PDB entry 4O4H | X-ray diffraction, 2.10 A resolution | chains A and E of the 6 polymer chains in the assembly

[Chain A]
Molecule: Tubulin alpha-1B chain
From: Bos taurus
UniProtKB: P81947 (TBA1B_BOVIN); residues 1-451 here = UniProt positions 1-451
Amino-acid sequence (451 residues; numbered 1 to 451; the number before each row is that of its first residue):
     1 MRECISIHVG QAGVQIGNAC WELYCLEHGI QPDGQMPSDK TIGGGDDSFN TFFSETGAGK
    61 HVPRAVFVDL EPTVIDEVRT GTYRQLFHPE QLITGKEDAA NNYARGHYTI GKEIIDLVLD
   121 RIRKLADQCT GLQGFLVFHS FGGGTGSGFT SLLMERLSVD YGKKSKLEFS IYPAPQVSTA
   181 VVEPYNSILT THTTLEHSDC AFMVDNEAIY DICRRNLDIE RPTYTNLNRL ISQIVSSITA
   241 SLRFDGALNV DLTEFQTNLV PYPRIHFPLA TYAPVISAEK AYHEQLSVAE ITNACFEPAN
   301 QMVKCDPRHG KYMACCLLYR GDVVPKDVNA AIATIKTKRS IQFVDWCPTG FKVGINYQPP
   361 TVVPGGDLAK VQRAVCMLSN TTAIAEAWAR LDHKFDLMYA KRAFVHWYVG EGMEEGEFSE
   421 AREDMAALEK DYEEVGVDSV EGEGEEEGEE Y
Not modelled in the structure: 440-451
Ion coordination: Ca2+: D39, T41, G44, E55
Small-molecule neighbours: GTP (guanosine-5'-triphosphate): G10, Q11, A12, Q15, I16, D69, D98, A99, A100, N101, S140, G142, G143, G144, T145, G146, I171, P173, V177, S178, T179, E183, N206, I209, Y224, L227, N228, I231

[Chain E]
Molecule: Stathmin-4
From: Rattus norvegicus
UniProtKB: P63043 (STMN4_RAT); residues 5-145 here correspond to UniProt positions 49-189 (UniProt number = residue number + 44)
Amino-acid sequence (143 residues; each row starts with the number of its first residue):
     3 MADMEVIELN KCTSGQSFEV ILKPPSFDGV PEFNASLPRR RDPSLEEIQK KLEAAEERRK
    63 YQEAELLKHL AEKREHEREV IQKAIEENNN FIKMAKEKLA QKMESNKENR EAHLAAMLER
   123 LQEKDKHAEE VRKNKELKEE ASR
Not modelled in the structure: 3-5, 29-43, 144-145
Differences from the reference sequence: cloning artifact (3-4)

[Chain A / chain E interface]
Pairs across the interface - 58 pairs, chain A then chain E:
  H107(A) - L54(E)
  Y108(A) - A57(E)  hydrophobic
  Y108(A) - R61(E)
  T109(A) - R61(E)  hydrogen bond
  K112(A) - L54(E)
  K112(A) - E58(E)  salt bridge
  L152(A) - I50(E)  hydrophobic
  R156(A) - L47(E)
  S158(A) - D44(E)
  V159(A) - P45(E)
  H197(A) - D44(E)  salt bridge
  D245(A) - C14(E)
  D245(A) - S16(E)
  A247(A) - N12(E)
  A247(A) - S19(E)
  L248(A) - S19(E)
  P325(A) - Q18(E)
  P325(A) - F20(E)  hydrophobic
  N329(A) - M6(E)
  N329(A) - V8(E)
  N329(A) - F20(E)
  N329(A) - V22(E)
  I332(A) - M6(E)  hydrophobic
  I332(A) - V22(E)  hydrophobic
  A333(A) - M6(E)
  K336(A) - L24(E)
  D345(A) - P27(E)
  D345(A) - S28(E)  hydrogen bond (backbone-backbone)
  C347(A) - P27(E)
  P348(A) - K25(E)
  P348(A) - P27(E)
  T349(A) - I23(E)
  T349(A) - L24(E)  hydrogen bond (backbone-backbone)
  T349(A) - K25(E)  hydrogen bond (backbone-backbone)
  G350(A) - V22(E)
  G350(A) - L24(E)
  F351(A) - E21(E)
  F351(A) - V22(E)  hydrogen bond (backbone-backbone)
  F351(A) - L24(E)  hydrophobic
  K352(A) - F20(E)
  K352(A) - E21(E)  salt bridge
  V353(A) - S19(E)
  V353(A) - F20(E)  hydrogen bond (backbone-backbone)
  G354(A) - Q18(E)
  I355(A) - G17(E)
  I355(A) - Q18(E)  hydrogen bond (backbone-backbone)
  N356(A) - S16(E)
  Y357(A) - T15(E)
  Y357(A) - S16(E)  hydrogen bond (backbone-backbone)
  Y357(A) - G17(E)
  Y357(A) - Q18(E)  hydrogen bond
  V409(A) - Q64(E)
  G410(A) - Q64(E)
  E411(A) - R61(E)  hydrogen bond (backbone-side chain)
  G412(A) - A57(E)
  G412(A) - R60(E)  hydrogen bond (backbone-side chain)
  G412(A) - R61(E)
  E414(A) - R60(E)  salt bridge
Also at the interface, not in a pair above, chain A (38 interface residues in all): E155, E196, V328, W346
Also at the interface, not in a pair above, chain E (32 interface residues in all): P26, S46, Q51, K53, E55

[Summary]
38 residues of chain A and 32 residues of chain E are in contact, with 11 hydrogen bonds and 4 salt bridges.
Polar contacts include K112(A)-E58(E), H197(A)-D44(E) and K352(A)-E21(E). Ligands of chain A: GTP. D39(A),
T41(A), G44(A) and E55(A) coordinate Ca2+.
Here chain A is Tubulin alpha-1B chain (Bos taurus) and chain E is Stathmin-4 (Rattus norvegicus). Entry 4O4H
(Tubulin-Laulimalide complex) was determined by X-ray diffraction together with 4O4J, 4O4L and 4O4I from the
same study.
